Entry 8DEJ (electron microscopy, 2.86 A resolution); this record covers chains C and N of the 14 polymer chains in the assembly.

== Chain C ==
Name: CRISPR-associated protein, TM1801 family
From: Desulfovibrio vulgaris
Reference sequence: Q72WF7 (Q72WF7_DESVH); numbering as in UniProt (aligned over 1-290)
Amino-acid sequence (290 residues; each row starts with the number of its first residue):
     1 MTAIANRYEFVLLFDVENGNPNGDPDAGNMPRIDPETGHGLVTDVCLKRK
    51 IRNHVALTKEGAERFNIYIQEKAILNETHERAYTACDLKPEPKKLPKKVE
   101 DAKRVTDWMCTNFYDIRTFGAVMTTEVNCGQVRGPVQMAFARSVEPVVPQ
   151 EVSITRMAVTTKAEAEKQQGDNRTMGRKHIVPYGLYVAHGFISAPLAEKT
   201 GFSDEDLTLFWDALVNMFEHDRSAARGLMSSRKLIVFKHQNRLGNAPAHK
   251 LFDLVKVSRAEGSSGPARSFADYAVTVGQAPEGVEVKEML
Unresolved in the structure: 167-170

== Chain N ==
Molecule: 48-nt DNA/RNA hybrid strand
Sequence (48 nucleotides; each row starts with the number of its first residue):
     1 AAGAGTGGCGCGCACTCGCCAGCCTGAGCATGGCGAAAACTCCTCCAG

== How chain C and chain N interact ==
Pairs across the interface (18):
  Lys-93(C) / DG33(N)  salt bridge to the phosphate
  Thr-124(C) / DG32(N)  sugar contact
  Thr-125(C) / DG32(N)  phosphate contact
  Glu-126(C) / DG32(N)  hydrogen bond to the phosphate
  Gln-131(C) / DG32(N)  base contact
  Thr-160(C) / DT25(N)  sugar contact
  Thr-161(C) / DT25(N)  phosphate contact
  Thr-161(C) / G26(N)  hydrogen bond to the phosphate
  Glu-166(C) / DG22(N)  sugar contact
  Arg-173(C) / DA21(N)  base contact
  Arg-173(C) / DG22(N)  base contact
  Thr-174(C) / DC24(N)  base contact
  Met-175(C) / DG22(N)  base contact
  Met-175(C) / DC23(N)  base contact
  Met-175(C) / DC24(N)  base contact
  Gly-176(C) / DC24(N)  base contact
  Arg-177(C) / DC23(N)  hydrogen bond to the base
  Arg-177(C) / DC24(N)  base contact
Interface residues without a listed pair, chain C (17 interface residues in all): Asn-76, Val-122, Thr-155, Asn-172
Interface residues without a listed pair, chain N (9 interface residues in all): DT31

== Summary ==
Chain C and chain N form an interface of 17 and 9 residues respectively; the contacts include 3 hydrogen bonds
and 1 salt bridge. Polar contacts include Arg-177(C)/DC23(N), Glu-126(C)/DG32(N) and Thr-161(C)/G26(N).
Chain C is CRISPR-associated protein, TM1801 family (Desulfovibrio vulgaris) and chain N is a 48-nt DNA/RNA
hybrid strand; the structure, D. vulgaris type I-C Cascade bound to dsDNA target, was determined by electron
microscopy together with 8DFA, 8DFS, 8DEX and 8DFO from the same study.
